PDB entry 8TN6 | X-ray diffraction, 1.36 A resolution | chains A and B of the 3 polymer chains in the assembly

[Chain A (and B)]
Molecule: De novo designed protein
From: synthetic construct
Notes: chain B of this document is another copy of the same molecule, construct and numbering; everything in this record applies to it too
Amino-acid sequence (147 residues; row label = number of the first residue in the row):
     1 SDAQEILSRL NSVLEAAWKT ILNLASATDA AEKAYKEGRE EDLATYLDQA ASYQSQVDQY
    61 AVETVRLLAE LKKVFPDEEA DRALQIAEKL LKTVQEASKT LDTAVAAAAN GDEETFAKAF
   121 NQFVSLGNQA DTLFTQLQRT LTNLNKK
Ligand contacts: Rucaparib (RPB): I21, L24, A25, T28, D29, Q54, V57, L90, V94, A97, F123, V124, G127, N128, A130, D131, F134
Reported in the primary citation:
  - binding site for Rucaparib: D29, Q54, D131
  - contacts within the chain: Q54-D58 (proposed by the authors, not directly observed)

[Chain A / chain B interface]
Contacting residue pairs (23):
  A44(A) with R66(B), hydrogen bond (backbone-side chain)
  D48(A) with Q59(B), hydrogen bond; R66(B), salt bridge
  S55(A) with S55(B), hydrogen bond
  Q59(A) with D48(B), hydrogen bond
  V62(A) with V105(B), hydrophobic
  V65(A) with A109(B), hydrophobic; N110(B)
  R66(A) with A44(B), hydrogen bond (side chain-backbone); D48(B), salt bridge
  E88(A) with N110(B)
  L91(A) with A106(B), hydrophobic
  Q95(A) with D102(B), hydrogen bond (side chain-backbone); A106(B)
  K99(A) with K99(B)
  D102(A) with Q95(B), hydrogen bond (backbone-side chain)
  V105(A) with V62(B), hydrophobic
  A106(A) with L91(B), hydrophobic; Q95(B)
  A109(A) with V65(B); R66(B)
  N110(A) with V65(B); E88(B), hydrogen bond
Also at the interface, not in a pair above, chain A (20 interface residues in all): L47, D58, A69, S98
Also at the interface, not in a pair above, chain B (19 interface residues in all): D58, A69, S98

[Overview]
20 residues of chain A face 19 of chain B across their interface, with 8 hydrogen bonds and 2 salt bridges.
Among the polar pairs are D48(A)-R66(B), A44(A)-R66(B) and D48(A)-Q59(B). Chain A binds Rucaparib. From the
paper: a binding site for Rucaparib at D29(A), Q54(A) and D131(A); contacts within the chain involving D58(A)
and Q54(A).
Chain A and chain B are both De novo designed protein (synthetic construct); the structure, De novo designed
protein binds poly ADP ribose polymerase inhibitors (PARPi) - holo rucaparib, was determined by X-ray
diffraction together with 8TN1, 8TNB, 8TNC and 8TND from the same study.
